4JF4 - chain A; structure by X-ray diffraction, 2.14 A resolution.

Chain A:
Molecule: Beta-lactamase
Organism: Acinetobacter baumannii
Notes: EC 3.5.2.6
UniProtKB: Q9L4P2 (Q9L4P2_ACIBA); residues 31-273 here = UniProt positions 31-273
Amino-acid sequence (243 residues; numbered 31 to 273; the number before each row is that of its first residue):
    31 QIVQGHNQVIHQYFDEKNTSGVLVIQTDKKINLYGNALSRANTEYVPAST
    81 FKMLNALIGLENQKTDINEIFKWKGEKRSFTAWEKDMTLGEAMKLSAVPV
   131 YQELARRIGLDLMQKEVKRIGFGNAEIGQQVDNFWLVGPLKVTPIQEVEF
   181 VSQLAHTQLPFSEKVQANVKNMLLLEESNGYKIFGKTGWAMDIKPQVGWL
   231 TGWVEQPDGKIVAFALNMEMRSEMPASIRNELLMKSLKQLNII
Disordered / not traced: 31
Curated features (UniProtKB/Swiss-Prot):
  - active site: Ser79 (Acyl-ester intermediate)
  - binding site (a beta-lactam): Ser79, Lys82, Ser126, Thr217, Trp219, Arg259
  - modified residue: Lys82 (N6-carboxylysine)
  - mutagenesis: Phe110 (F110A: Decreases catalytic efficiency, about 40-fold, 30-fold, 3-fold or 2-fold, with respect to doripenem, meropenem, imipenem, or ampicillin, respectively; when associated with A-221 ...), Ala220 (A220AA: Confers hydrolytic capacity, with respect to ceftazidime. Increases catalytic efficiency about 10-fold, with respect to cefotaxime ...), Met221 (M221A: Decreases catalytic efficiency, about 40-fold, 30-fold, 3-fold or 2-fold, with respect to doripenem, meropenem, imipenem, or ampicillin, respectively; when associated with A-110 ...)
Glycans and other covalent adducts: Meropenem, bound form (MER) linked to Ser79
Small-molecule neighbours: Meropenem, bound form (MER; (4R,5S)-3-{[(3S,5S)-5-(dimethylcarbamoyl)pyrrolidin-3-yl]sulfanyl}-5-[(2S,3R)-3-hydroxy-1-oxobutan-2-yl]-4-methyl-4,5-d ihydro-1H-pyrrole-2-carboxylic acid): Ala78, Lys82, Phe110, Trp113, Lys124, Leu125, Ser126, Val128, Trp165, Leu166, Thr217, Gly218, Trp219, Ala220, Met221, Ala256, Arg259
From the paper describing this entry:
  - catalytic residues: Ser79, Trp219
  - binding site for Meropenem, bound form: Ser79, Phe110, Trp113, Val128, Leu166, Thr217, Trp219, Arg259
  - conformationally variable residues (side-chain flip): Leu166
  - conformationally variable residues (loop rearrangement): Trp103 to Met117 (from molecular simulation)

Summary:
Covalently linked Meropenem, bound form: at Ser79. From UniProt: active-site residue Ser79, 6
beta-lactam-binding residues and 3 mutagenesis sites. From the paper: catalytic residues Ser79 and Trp219; a
binding site for Meropenem, bound form at Ser79, Phe110 and Trp113 among others.
Chain A is Beta-lactamase (Acinetobacter baumannii); the structure, OXA-23 meropenem complex, was determined
by X-ray diffraction, deposited together with 4JF5 and 4JF6.
